7TKQ - chains G and I of the 27 polymer chains in the assembly; structure by electron microscopy, 4.50 A resolution (low resolution: residue-level contacts below are approximate; hydrogen-bond / salt-bridge calls are withheld).

[Chain G]
Protein: ATP synthase subunit gamma
From: Saccharomyces cerevisiae
Reference sequence: P38077 (ATPG_YEAST); residues 1-278 here correspond to UniProt positions 34-311 (UniProt number = residue number + 33)
Amino-acid sequence (278 residues; row label = number of the first residue in the row):
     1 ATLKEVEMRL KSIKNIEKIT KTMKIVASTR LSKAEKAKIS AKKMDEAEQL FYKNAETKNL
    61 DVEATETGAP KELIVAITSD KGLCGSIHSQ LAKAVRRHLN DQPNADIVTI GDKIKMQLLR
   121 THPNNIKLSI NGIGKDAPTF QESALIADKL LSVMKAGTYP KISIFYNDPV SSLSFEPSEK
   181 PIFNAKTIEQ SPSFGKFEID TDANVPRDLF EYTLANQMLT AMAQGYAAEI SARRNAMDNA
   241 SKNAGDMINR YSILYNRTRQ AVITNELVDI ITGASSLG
Not modelled in the structure: 60-70, 277-278

[Chain I]
Protein: ATP synthase subunit epsilon
From: Saccharomyces cerevisiae
Reference sequence: P21306 (ATP5E_YEAST); residues 1-61 here correspond to UniProt positions 2-62 (UniProt number = residue number + 1)
Amino-acid sequence (61 residues; each row starts with the number of its first residue):
     1 SAWRKAGISY AAYLNVAAQA IRSSLKTELQ TASVLNRSQT DAFYTQYKNG TAASEPTPIT
    61 K
Not modelled in the structure: 1-7, 24-26, 50-52
Swiss-Prot annotation at these positions:
  - modified residue: T51 (Phosphothreonine)

[Chain G / chain I interface]
Pairs across the interface - 14 pairs, chain G then chain I:
  P123(G) with A53(I)
  N124(G) with N49(I)
  I126(G) with K48(I)
  K127(G) with Q46(I); Y47(I); K48(I)
  L128(G) with T45(I); Y47(I)
  S129(G) with Y44(I); T45(I)
  I130(G) with F43(I)
  N131(G) with A42(I); F43(I)
  G132(G) with D41(I)
Other interface residues (no listed pair), chain G (10 interface residues in all): Q141
Other interface residues (no listed pair), chain I (11 interface residues in all): R37

[In short]
Chain G and chain I form an interface of 10 and 11 residues respectively.
Here chain G is ATP synthase subunit gamma and chain I is ATP synthase subunit epsilon, both from
Saccharomyces cerevisiae. Entry 7TKQ (Yeast ATP synthase State 3catalytic(c) with 10 mM ATP backbone model)
was determined by electron microscopy together with 7TJS, 7TJT, 7TJU, 7TJV, 7TJW, 7TJX and 30 further entries
from the same study.
